7OHA - chains J and K of the 13 polymer chains in the assembly; structure by electron microscopy, 2.90 A resolution.

[Chain J]
Molecule: 145-nt DNA strand
Source organism: synthetic construct
Sequence (145 nucleotides; each row starts with the number of its first residue; numbers below 1 keep their minus sign (DA-72 is residue -72)):
   -72 ATCGATGTAT ATATCTGACA CGTGCCTGGA GACTAGGGAG TAATCCCCTT GGCGGTTAAA
   -12 ACGCGGGGGA CAGCGCGTAC GTGCGTTTAA GCGGTGCTAG AGCTGTCTAC GACCAATTGA
    48 GCGGCCTCGG CACCGGGATT CTGAT
Not modelled in the structure: -72 to -50

[Chain K]
Name: TATA-binding protein
Source organism: Saccharomyces cerevisiae
Reference sequence: G4XSG8 (G4XSG8_YEASX); residues 1-240 here = UniProt positions 1-240
Chain sequence (240 residues; numbered 1 to 240; the number before each row is that of its first residue):
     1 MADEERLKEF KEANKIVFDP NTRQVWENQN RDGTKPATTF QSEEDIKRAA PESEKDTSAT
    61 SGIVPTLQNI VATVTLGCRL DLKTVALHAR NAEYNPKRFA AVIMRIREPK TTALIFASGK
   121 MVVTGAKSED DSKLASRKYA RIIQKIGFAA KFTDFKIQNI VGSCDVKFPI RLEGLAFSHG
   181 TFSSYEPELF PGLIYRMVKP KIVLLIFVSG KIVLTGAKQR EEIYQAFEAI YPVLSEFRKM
Not modelled in the structure: 1-60

[Interface between chain J and chain K]
Contacting residue pairs - 24 pairs, chain J then chain K:
  DG18(J) with Leu189(K), phosphate contact
  DC19(J) with Leu189(K), phosphate contact; Phe190(K), sugar contact
  DG20(J) with Ile194(K), phosphate contact; Val203(K), phosphate contact; Leu205(K), sugar contact
  DG21(J) with Asn159(K), hydrogen bond to the phosphate; Arg196(K), salt bridge to the phosphate; Val203(K), phosphate contact; Thr215(K), sugar contact
  DT22(J) with Gln158(K), phosphate contact; Asn159(K), hydrogen bond to the phosphate
  DG23(J) with Thr73(K), hydrogen bond to the phosphate; Phe99(K), base contact; Val122(K), sugar contact; Gln158(K), phosphate contact
  DC24(J) with Thr73(K), phosphate contact; Phe116(K), sugar contact; Lys120(K), phosphate contact
  DT25(J) with Ala100(K), sugar contact; Phe116(K), phosphate contact; Ala117(K), phosphate contact; Ser118(K), hydrogen bond to the phosphate
  DA26(J) with Ala100(K), phosphate contact

[Summary]
9 residues of chain J face 17 of chain K across their interface, with 4 hydrogen bonds and 1 salt bridge.
Polar contacts include DG21(J)-Asn159(K), DT22(J)-Asn159(K) and DG23(J)-Thr73(K).
Here chain J is a 145-nt DNA strand (synthetic construct) and chain K is TATA-binding protein (Saccharomyces
cerevisiae). Entry 7OHA (nucleosome with TBP and TFIIA bound at SHL +2) was determined by electron microscopy
together with 7OH9, 7OHB and 7OHC from the same study.
